4Q6Q - chain A; structure by X-ray diffraction, 2.40 A resolution.

[Chain A]
Protein: Conserved hypothetical secreted protein
Organism: Helicobacter pylori
Reference sequence: O25708 (O25708_HELPY); numbering as in UniProt (aligned over 22-438)
Sequence (437 residues; numbered 2 to 438; the number before each row is that of its first residue):
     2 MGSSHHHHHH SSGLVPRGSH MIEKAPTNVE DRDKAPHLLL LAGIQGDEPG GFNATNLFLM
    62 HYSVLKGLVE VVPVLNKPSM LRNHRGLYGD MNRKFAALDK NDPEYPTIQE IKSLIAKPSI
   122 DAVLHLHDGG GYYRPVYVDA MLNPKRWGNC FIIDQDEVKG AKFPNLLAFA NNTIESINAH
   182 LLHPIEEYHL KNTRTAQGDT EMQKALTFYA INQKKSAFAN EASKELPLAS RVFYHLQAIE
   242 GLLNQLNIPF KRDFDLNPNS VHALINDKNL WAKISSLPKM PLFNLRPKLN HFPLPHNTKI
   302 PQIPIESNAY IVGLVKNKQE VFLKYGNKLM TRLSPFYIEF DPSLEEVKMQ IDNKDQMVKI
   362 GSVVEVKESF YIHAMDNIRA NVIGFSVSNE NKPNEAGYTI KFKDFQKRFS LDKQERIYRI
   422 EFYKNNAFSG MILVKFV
Unresolved in the structure: 2-21
Construct notes: expression tag (2-21)
Metal / ion sites: Ca2+: Asn173, Glu176; Zn2+: Asn382, Val383, Phe386, Glu396
Ligand contacts: 2,6-diaminopimelic acid (API): Asn93, Arg94, His126, His128, Trp148, Ile153, Asp155, Met203, Ala206, Leu207, Thr208, Ala220, Glu222

[In short]
Chain A binds 2,6-diaminopimelic acid. The Ca2+ site is built by Asn173 and Glu176. Asn382, Val383, Phe386 and
Glu396 coordinate Zn2+.
Chain A is Conserved hypothetical secreted protein (Helicobacter pylori); the structure, Structural analysis
of the Zn-form II of Helicobacter pylori Csd4, a D,L-carboxypeptidase, was determined by X-ray diffraction
together with 4Q6M, 4Q6N, 4Q6O and 4Q6P from the same study.
